Entry 2O3T (X-ray diffraction, 1.68 A resolution); this record covers chain A.

[Chain A]
Molecule: ADP-ribosyl cyclase 1
Organism: Homo sapiens
Notes: EC 3.2.2.5; fragment: Extracellular domain, residues 45-300
UniProt: P28907 (CD38_HUMAN); residue numbers follow UniProt; this construct covers 45-300
Sequence (262 residues; each row starts with the number of its first residue):
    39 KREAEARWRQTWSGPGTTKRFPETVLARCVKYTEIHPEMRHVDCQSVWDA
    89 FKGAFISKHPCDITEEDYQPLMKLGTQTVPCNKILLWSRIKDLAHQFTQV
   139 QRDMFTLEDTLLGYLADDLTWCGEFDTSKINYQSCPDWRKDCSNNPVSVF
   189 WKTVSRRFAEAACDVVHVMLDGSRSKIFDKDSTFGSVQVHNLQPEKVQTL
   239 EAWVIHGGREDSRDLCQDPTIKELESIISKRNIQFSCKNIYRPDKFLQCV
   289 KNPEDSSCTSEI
Unresolved in the structure: 39-44, 297-300
Construct notes: cloning artifact (39-44); engineered mutation Thr49 (Gln in P28907), Asp100 (Asn in P28907), Asp164 (Asn in P28907), Asp209 (Asn in P28907), Asp219 (Asn in P28907), Gln226 (Glu in P28907)
UniProt features mapped onto this chain:
  - active site: Cys119, Cys201
Cystine bridges: Cys67-Cys82, Cys99-Cys180, Cys119-Cys201, Cys160-Cys173, Cys254-Cys275, Cys287-Cys296
Residues lining bound ligands: cyclic guanosine diphosphate-ribose (CGR): Leu124, Trp125, Ser126, Arg127, Lys129, Leu145, Glu146, Asp155, Asp156, Trp189, Ser193, Phe196, Ser220, Thr221, Phe222, Gln226

[Overview]
Chain A binds cyclic guanosine diphosphate-ribose. Curated annotation (UniProt) lists active-site residues
Cys119 and Cys201.
Chain A is ADP-ribosyl cyclase 1 (Homo sapiens); the structure, Structural Basis for Formation and Hydrolysis
of Calcium Messenger Cyclic ADP-ribose by Human CD38, was determined by X-ray diffraction together with 2O3U,
2O3Q, 2O3R and 2O3S from the same study.
